PDB entry 7PG1 | X-ray diffraction, 1.95 A resolution | chains A and B of the 3 polymer chains in the assembly

== Chain A ==
Protein: Serine protease subunit NS2B
Source organism: Zika virus
UniProt: Q32ZE1 (POLG_ZIKV); residues 46-96 here correspond to UniProt positions 1414-1464 (UniProt number = residue number + 1368)
Chain sequence (53 residues; each row starts with the number of its first residue):
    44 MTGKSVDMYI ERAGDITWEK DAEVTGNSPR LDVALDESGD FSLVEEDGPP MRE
Unresolved in the structure: 44-48, 89-96
Construct notes: initiating methionine (44); expression tag (45)
Curated features (UniProtKB/Swiss-Prot):
  - region: I53 to P92 (Interacts with and activates NS3 protease)

== Chain B ==
Protein: Serine protease NS3
Source organism: Zika virus
Notes: EC 3.4.21.91, 3.6.1.15, 3.6.4.13
UniProt: Q32ZE1 (POLG_ZIKV); residues 1-177 here correspond to UniProt positions 1499-1675 (UniProt number = residue number + 1498)
Chain sequence (178 residues; numbered 0 to 177; the number before each row is that of its first residue; numbering starts at 0):
     0 GSGALWDVPA PKEVKKGETT DGVYRVMTRR LLGSTQVGVG VMQEGVFHTM WHVTKGAALR
    60 SGEGRLDPYW GDVKQDLVSY CGPWKLDAAW DGLSEVQLLA VPPGERAKNI QTLPGIFKTK
   120 DGDIGAVALD YPAGTSGSPI LDKCGRVIGL YGNGVVIKNG SYVSAITQGK REEETPVE
Unresolved in the structure: 0-16, 171-177
Construct notes: expression tag (0); conflict K107 (Arg1605 in Q32ZE1)
Curated features (UniProtKB/Swiss-Prot):
  - active site (Charge relay system): H51, D75, S135

== How chain A and chain B interact ==
Pairs across the interface - 97 pairs, chain A then chain B:
  V49(A) - R59(B)
  D50(A) - T27(B)  hydrogen bond
  D50(A) - R29(B)
  M51(A) - M26(B)
  M51(A) - V36(B)  hydrophobic
  M51(A) - V52(B)
  M51(A) - T53(B)
  M51(A) - L58(B)  hydrophobic
  M51(A) - R59(B)  hydrogen bond (backbone-backbone)
  Y52(A) - R24(B)
  Y52(A) - V25(B)
  Y52(A) - M26(B)  hydrogen bond (backbone-backbone)
  Y52(A) - R28(B)
  Y52(A) - S33(B)  hydrogen bond
  Y52(A) - R59(B)
  I53(A) - Y23(B)  hydrophobic
  I53(A) - R24(B)
  I53(A) - M41(B)  hydrophobic
  I53(A) - F46(B)  hydrophobic
  I53(A) - R59(B)  hydrogen bond (backbone-backbone)
  I53(A) - S60(B)
  I53(A) - L65(B)  hydrophobic
  E54(A) - Y23(B)
  E54(A) - R24(B)  hydrogen bond (backbone-backbone)
  E54(A) - M26(B)
  R55(A) - E17(B)
  R55(A) - T19(B)
  R55(A) - D20(B)  hydrogen bond (side chain-backbone)
  R55(A) - G21(B)
  R55(A) - V22(B)
  R55(A) - Y23(B)
  A56(A) - V22(B)  hydrogen bond (backbone-backbone)
  A56(A) - V100(B)  hydrophobic
  G57(A) - G21(B)
  G57(A) - V22(B)  hydrogen bond (backbone-backbone)
  D58(A) - L98(B)
  I59(A) - G21(B)
  I59(A) - V22(B)
  I59(A) - V40(B)  hydrophobic
  I59(A) - L98(B)  hydrophobic
  I59(A) - L140(B)  hydrophobic
  I59(A) - G144(B)
  I59(A) - V146(B)  hydrophobic
  T60(A) - N108(B)  hydrogen bond (backbone-side chain)
  T60(A) - L140(B)
  W61(A) - E94(B)
  W61(A) - V95(B)
  W61(A) - Q96(B)
  W61(A) - Q110(B)
  W61(A) - L140(B)
  W61(A) - D141(B)
  W61(A) - K142(B)
  E62(A) - Q96(B)  hydrogen bond (backbone-side chain)
  E62(A) - N108(B)
  A65(A) - Q96(B)
  A65(A) - N108(B)
  E66(A) - I109(B)
  E66(A) - Q110(B)  hydrogen bond (backbone-backbone)
  V67(A) - E94(B)
  V67(A) - Q110(B)
  T68(A) - I109(B)
  T68(A) - Q110(B)  hydrogen bond (backbone-backbone)
  T68(A) - T111(B)  hydrogen bond (backbone-side chain)
  T68(A) - L128(B)
  G69(A) - T111(B)
  G69(A) - A127(B)
  N70(A) - L112(B)
  N70(A) - A127(B)
  S71(A) - L112(B)  hydrogen bond (side chain-backbone)
  S71(A) - P113(B)
  S71(A) - G114(B)
  P72(A) - G114(B)
  P72(A) - I115(B)  hydrogen bond (backbone-backbone)
  P72(A) - A127(B)
  R73(A) - I115(B)
  L74(A) - I115(B)  hydrogen bond (backbone-backbone)
  L74(A) - F116(B)
  L74(A) - K117(B)  hydrogen bond (backbone-backbone)
  L74(A) - I156(B)  hydrophobic
  D75(A) - K117(B)
  V76(A) - F116(B)  hydrophobic
  V76(A) - K117(B)  hydrogen bond (backbone-backbone)
  V76(A) - T118(B)
  L78(A) - K73(B)
  D79(A) - K73(B)
  E80(A) - K73(B)
  S81(A) - V72(B)
  G82(A) - V72(B)
  G82(A) - K73(B)
  G82(A) - N152(B)  hydrogen bond (backbone-side chain)
  F84(A) - N152(B)
  F84(A) - G153(B)
  F84(A) - V154(B)  hydrophobic
  F84(A) - A164(B)  hydrophobic
  S85(A) - V154(B)
  L86(A) - V154(B)  hydrophobic
  L86(A) - V155(B)
Interface residues without a listed pair, chain B (58 interface residues in all): A57, A106, P138, V162

== In short ==
34 residues of chain A and 58 residues of chain B are in contact; the contacts include 20 hydrogen bonds.
Among the polar pairs are D50(A)-T27(B), Y52(A)-S33(B) and R55(A)-D20(B). UniProt lists 3 active-site residues
on chain B.
Here chain A is Serine protease subunit NS2B and chain B is Serine protease NS3, both from Zika virus. Entry
7PG1 (Crystal Structure of Unlinked NS2B-NS3 Protease from Zika Virus in Complex with Inhibitor MI-2221) was
determined by X-ray diffraction, deposited together with 7O2M, 7O55, 7OBV, 7OC2, 7PFQ, 7PFY and 5 further
entries.
